PDB entry 1E36 | X-ray diffraction, 1.70 A resolution | chain B

# Chain B
Protein: Elastase
Source organism: Sus scrofa
Notes: EC 3.4.21.36
Reference sequence: P00772 (EL1_PIG); the construct lacks a stretch of the UniProt sequence and is renumbered around it, so the offset changes along the chain: 16-36 = UniProt 27-47; 37-65 = UniProt 51-79; 66-99 = UniProt 81-114; 100-145 = UniProt 117-162; 5 more segments
Amino-acid sequence (240 residues; row label = number of the first residue in the row; note: 1 number in that range is skipped by the numbering (no residue carries it; nothing is unmodelled there); a row labelled like 36A-36C holds insertion residues (36A, then the next letters in order)):
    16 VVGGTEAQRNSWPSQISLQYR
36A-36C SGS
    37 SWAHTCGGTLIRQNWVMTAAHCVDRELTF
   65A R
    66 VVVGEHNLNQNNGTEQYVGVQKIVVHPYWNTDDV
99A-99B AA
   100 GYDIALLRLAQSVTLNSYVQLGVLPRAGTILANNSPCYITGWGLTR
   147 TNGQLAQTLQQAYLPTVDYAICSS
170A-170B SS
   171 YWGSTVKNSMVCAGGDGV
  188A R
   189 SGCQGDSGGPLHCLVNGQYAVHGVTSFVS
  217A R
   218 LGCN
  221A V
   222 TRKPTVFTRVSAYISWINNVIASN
Sequence notes: conflict Asn77 (Asp92 in P00772)
Disulfide bonds: Cys42-Cys58, Cys136-Cys201, Cys168-Cys182, Cys191-Cys220
Covalent attachments: compound TPY linked to Ser195
Metal / ion sites: Ca2+: Glu70, Asn72, Gln75, Asn77, Glu80
Small-molecule neighbours: TPY ((2S,3S)-3-formyl-2-({[(4-nitrophenyl)sulfonyl]amino}methyl)pentanoic acid): Thr41, Cys42, His57, Cys58, Val59, Asp60, Arg61, Gly190, Cys191, Gln192, Gly193, Asp194, Thr213, Ser214, Phe215, Val216

# Summary
Covalently linked compound TPY: at Ser195. The Ca2+ site is built by Glu70, Asn72, Gln75, Asn77 and Glu80.
Chain B is Elastase (Sus scrofa); the structure, Porcine pancreatic elastase complexed with (3S,
4S)N-para-nitrobenzenesulphonyl -3-ethyl-4-(carboxylic acid)pyrrolidin-2-one, was determined by X-ray
diffraction (same publication as 1E34, 1E35, 1E37 and 1E38).
